8VA9 - chain A; structure by X-ray diffraction, 2.35 A resolution.

Chain A:
Molecule: 4-aminobenzoate synthase
From: Chlamydia trachomatis
UniProt: O84616 (CADD_CHLTR); numbering as in UniProt (aligned over 1-220)
Sequence (240 residues; each row starts with the number of its first residue; numbers below 1 keep their minus sign (Met-19 is residue -19)):
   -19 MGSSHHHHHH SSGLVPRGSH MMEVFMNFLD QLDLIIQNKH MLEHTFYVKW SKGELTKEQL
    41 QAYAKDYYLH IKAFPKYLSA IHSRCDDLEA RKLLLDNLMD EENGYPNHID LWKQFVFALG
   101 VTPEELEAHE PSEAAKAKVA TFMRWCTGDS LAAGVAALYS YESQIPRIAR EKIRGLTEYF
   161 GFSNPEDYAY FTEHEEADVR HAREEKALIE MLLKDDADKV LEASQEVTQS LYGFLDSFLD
Unresolved in the structure: -19 to 5, 220
Differences from the reference sequence: expression tag (-19 to 0)
Metal / ion sites: Fe2+: Glu81, His88, His174; Mn2+: Glu142, Asp178, His181
Curated features (UniProtKB/Swiss-Prot):
  - binding site (Fe(2+)): Glu81, His88, Glu142, His174, Asp178, His181
  - site: Tyr27 (Side-chain cleavage)
  - natural variant: Tyr27 (Y27G: Inactive enzyme)
  - mutagenesis: Tyr27 (Y27F: Loss of PABA synthase activity), Tyr43 (Y43F: Loss of PABA synthase activity), Tyr47 (Y47F: Retains 70% of PABA synthase activity. Retains 30% of PABA synthase activity in the presence of iron and manganese), Glu81 (E81A: Apoptotic activity is decreased by more than 60%, but the mutant still binds to death receptors; when associated with A-88; F-170 and A-174), His88 (H88A: Apoptotic activity is decreased by more than 60%, but the mutant still binds to death receptors; when associated with A-81; F-170 and A-174), Trp92 (W92F: Retains 70% of PABA synthase activity in the presence of iron and manganese), Tyr141 (Y141F: Retains 90% of PABA synthase activity. Retains 80% of PABA synthase activity in the presence of iron and manganese), Lys152 (K152A: Retains 5% of PABA synthase activity in the presence of iron and manganese; K152R: Retains 2% of PABA synthase activity), Tyr170 (Y170F: Retains 85% of PABA synthase activity. Apoptotic activity is decreased by 15%, but the mutant still binds to death receptors ...), His174 (H174A: Apoptotic activity is decreased by more than 60%, but the mutant still binds to death receptors; when associated with A-81; A-88 and F-170)

Summary:
Glu81, His88 and His174 coordinate Fe2+. The Mn2+ site is built by Glu142, Asp178 and His181. UniProt lists 6
Fe2+-binding residues and 10 mutagenesis sites.
Chain A is 4-aminobenzoate synthase (Chlamydia trachomatis); the structure, Crystal structure of FeII/MnII
CtCADD from Chlamydia trachomatis, was determined by X-ray diffraction together with 8VAB, 8VAG and 8VAI from
the same study.
